PDB entry 9L5R | electron microscopy, 2.80 A resolution | chains 6 and N of the 49 polymer chains in the assembly

== Chain 6 ==
Molecule: U6 snRNA
Organism: Chaetomium thermophilum (strain DSM 1495 / CBS 144.50 / IMI 039719)
Sequence (101 nucleotides; numbered 1 to 101; the number before each row is that of its first residue):
     1 GCCCUUCGGG GCAUUUGGUC AAUUUGAAAC GAUACAGAGA AGAUUAGCAU GGCCCCUGCA
    61 CUAAGGAUGA CACGCUACUC AAAGAGACGC UACCAAUUUU U
Not modelled in the structure: 99-101

== Chain N ==
Molecule: Putative bud site selection protein
Organism: Chaetomium thermophilum (strain DSM 1495 / CBS 144.50 / IMI 039719)
Reference sequence: G0S4Q2 (G0S4Q2_CHATD); residue numbers follow UniProt; this construct covers 1-148
Sequence (148 residues; each row starts with the number of its first residue):
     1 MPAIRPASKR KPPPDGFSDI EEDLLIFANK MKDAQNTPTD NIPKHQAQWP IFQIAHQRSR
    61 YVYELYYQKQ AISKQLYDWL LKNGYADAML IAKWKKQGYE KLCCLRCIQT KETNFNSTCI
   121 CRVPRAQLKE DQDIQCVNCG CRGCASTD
Metal / ion sites: Zn2+ site 1: Cys-103, Cys-104, Cys-107, Cys-139; Zn2+ site 2: Cys-103, Cys-121, Cys-141, Cys-144; Zn2+ site 3: Cys-107, Cys-119, Cys-121, Cys-136

== Interface between chain 6 and chain N ==
Contacting residue pairs (42; chain 6 residue first):
  G1(6) with Gln-97(N), base contact; Gly-98(N), base contact; Glu-100(N), hydrogen bond to the base; Lys-101(N), salt bridge to the phosphate; Ser-146(N), sugar contact; Thr-147(N), base contact
  C2(6) with Gln-97(N), hydrogen bond to the sugar; Glu-100(N), sugar contact
  C3(6) with Gln-97(N), hydrogen bond to the sugar
  G11(6) with Gln-97(N), base contact
  C12(6) with Gln-97(N), hydrogen bond to the sugar; Gly-98(N), base contact
  A13(6) with Gly-98(N), sugar contact; Tyr-99(N), sugar contact; Arg-122(N), hydrogen bond to the sugar; Thr-147(N), base contact
  U14(6) with Thr-118(N), sugar contact; Arg-122(N), sugar contact; Val-123(N), base contact; Pro-124(N), base contact; Gln-127(N), base contact
  U15(6) with Ser-117(N), phosphate contact; Thr-118(N), hydrogen bond to the phosphate; Cys-119(N), sugar contact; Ile-120(N), base contact; Val-123(N), sugar contact; Gln-127(N), base contact; Leu-128(N), base contact
  U16(6) with Thr-113(N), phosphate contact; Ser-117(N), hydrogen bond to the phosphate; Thr-118(N), sugar contact; Cys-119(N), sugar contact; Ile-120(N), hydrogen bond to the sugar; Cys-136(N), base contact; Val-137(N), hydrogen bond to the base
  G17(6) with Thr-113(N), phosphate contact; Asn-114(N), hydrogen bond to the phosphate; Val-137(N), sugar contact
  A21(6) with Asp-40(N), hydrogen bond to the sugar; Asn-41(N), base contact; Ile-42(N), sugar contact; Pro-43(N), phosphate contact
Also at the interface, not in a pair above, chain 6 (13 interface residues in all): G18, C20
Also at the interface, not in a pair above, chain N (27 interface residues in all): Lys-44, Glu-112, Asn-138

== Overview ==
Chain 6 and chain N form an interface of 13 and 27 residues respectively, with 11 hydrogen bonds and 1 salt
bridge. Polar contacts include G1(6)/Glu-100(N), U16(6)/Val-137(N) and C2(6)/Gln-97(N). The Zn2+ site 1 is
built by Cys-103(N), Cys-104(N), Cys-107(N) and Cys-139(N).
Chain 6 is U6 snRNA and chain N is Putative bud site selection protein, both from Chaetomium thermophilum
(strain DSM 1495 / CBS 144.50 / IMI 039719); the structure, Cryo-EM structure of the thermophile spliceosome
(state ILS), was determined by electron microscopy, deposited together with 9L5S and 9L5T.
